Entry 4XFY (X-ray diffraction, 2.80 A resolution); this record covers chain A.

Chain A:
Protein: HIV-1 capsid protein
Organism: Human immunodeficiency virus type 1 group M subtype B (isolate NY5)
UniProt: P12493 (GAG_HV1N5); residues 1-231 here correspond to UniProt positions 133-363 (UniProt number = residue number + 132)
Chain sequence (231 residues; numbered 1 to 231; the number before each row is that of its first residue):
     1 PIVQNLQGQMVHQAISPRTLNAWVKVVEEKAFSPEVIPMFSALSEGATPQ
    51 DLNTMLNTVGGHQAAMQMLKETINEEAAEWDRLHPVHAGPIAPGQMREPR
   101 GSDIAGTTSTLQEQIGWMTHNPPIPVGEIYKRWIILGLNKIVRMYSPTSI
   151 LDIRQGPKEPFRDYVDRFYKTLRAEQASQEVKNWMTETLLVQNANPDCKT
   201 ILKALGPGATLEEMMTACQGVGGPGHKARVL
Disordered / not traced: 5-8, 221-231
Disulfides: Cys198-Cys218
Curated features (UniProtKB/Swiss-Prot):
  - region: Asn57 to Gln95 (Interaction with human PPIA/CYPA and NUP153), Pro85 to Pro93 (PPIA/CYPA-binding loop)
  - site: Leu231 (Cleavage)
  - modified residue: Ser16 (Phosphoserine)
From the paper describing this entry:
  - contacts within the chain: Arg143-Glu175, Ala204-Leu205
  - self-association interface (contacts with another copy of this molecule); pairs are residue here / residue on that copy: Arg143-Glu187, Arg143-Thr188, Trp184-Glu175 (hydrogen bond), Lys203-Thr216 (backbone contact), Lys203-Ala217 (backbone contact), Gly206-Thr216, Pro207-Glu213
  - conformationally variable residues: Arg143

Summary:
From the paper: conformational variability at Arg143; a self-association interface involving Arg143, Trp184
and Lys203 among others.
Chain A is HIV-1 capsid protein (Human immunodeficiency virus type 1 group M subtype B (isolate NY5)); the
structure, Structure of the native full-length dehydrated HIV-1 capsid protein, was determined by X-ray
diffraction (same publication as 4XFX and 4XFZ).
